7K7H - chains A and L of the 8 polymer chains in the assembly; structure by electron microscopy, 3.00 A resolution.

[Chain A]
Protein: Pertussis like toxin subunit B
Organism: Salmonella enterica subsp. enterica serovar Typhi str. CT18
UniProtKB: A0A286LNT9 (A0A286LNT9_SALET); residue numbers follow UniProt; this construct covers 24-137
Chain sequence (114 residues; row label = number of the first residue in the row):
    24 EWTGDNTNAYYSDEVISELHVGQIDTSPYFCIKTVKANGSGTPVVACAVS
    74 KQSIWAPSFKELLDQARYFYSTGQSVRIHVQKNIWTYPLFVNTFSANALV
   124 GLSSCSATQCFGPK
Disulfides: Cys-54/Cys-70, Cys-128/Cys-133

[Chain L]
Protein: Fab Light Chain Variable Domain
Organism: Mus musculus
Notes: antibody fragment or engineered binder
Chain sequence (114 residues; each row starts with the number of its first residue):
     1 DIVMSQSPSSLAVSAGEKVNMSCKSSQSLFNSRTRKNHLAWYQQKPGQSP
    51 KLMIYWASTGECVVRDRFTGSGCGTDFTLTISSVQDEDRAVYLCKQSHNR
   101 ALTFGCGTKLEMKR

[Chain A / chain L interface]
Residue-residue contacts (12):
  Ser-35(A) / Arg-100(L)
  Asp-36(A) / Arg-100(L)  salt bridge
  Asn-61(A) / Asn-99(L)
  Asn-61(A) / Arg-100(L)
  Cys-128(A) / Arg-100(L)
  Ser-129(A) / Thr-34(L)
  Ala-130(A) / Ser-97(L)
  Ala-130(A) / His-98(L)
  Ala-130(A) / Asn-99(L)
  Thr-131(A) / Ser-97(L)
  Thr-131(A) / Asn-99(L)
  Thr-131(A) / Arg-100(L)  hydrogen bond (backbone-side chain)
Interface residues without a listed pair, chain A (9 interface residues in all): Gln-132, Cys-133
Interface residues without a listed pair, chain L (8 interface residues in all): Asn-31, His-38, Ala-101
From the paper, about this interface:
  - specific contacts: Ser-35(A)/Arg-100(L), Thr-131(A)/Arg-100(L)
  - epitope / paratope residues, chain A: Ser-35(A), Thr-131(A)

[In short]
Chain A and chain L form an interface of 9 and 8 residues respectively, with 1 hydrogen bond and 1 salt
bridge. Polar contacts include Asp-36(A)/Arg-100(L) and Thr-131(A)/Arg-100(L). The authors report contacts
between Ser-35(A) and Arg-100(L) and Thr-131(A) and Arg-100(L). From the paper: epitope/paratope residues
Ser-35(A) and Thr-131(A).
Here chain A is Pertussis like toxin subunit B (Salmonella enterica subsp. enterica serovar Typhi str. CT18)
and chain L is Fab Light Chain Variable Domain (Mus musculus). Entry 7K7H (Density-fitted Model Structure of
Antibody Variable Domains of TyTx1 in Complex with PltB pentamer of Typhoid ...) was determined by electron
microscopy, deposited together with 7K7I.
